9JPU - chains A and F of the 9 polymer chains in the assembly; structure by electron microscopy, 3.25 A resolution.

== Chain A ==
Name: V(D)J recombination-activating protein 1
Source organism: Mus musculus
Notes: EC 3.1.-.-, 2.3.2.27
UniProt: P15919 (RAG1_MOUSE); numbering as in UniProt (aligned over 1-1040)
Sequence (1040 residues; numbered 1 to 1040; the number before each row is that of its first residue):
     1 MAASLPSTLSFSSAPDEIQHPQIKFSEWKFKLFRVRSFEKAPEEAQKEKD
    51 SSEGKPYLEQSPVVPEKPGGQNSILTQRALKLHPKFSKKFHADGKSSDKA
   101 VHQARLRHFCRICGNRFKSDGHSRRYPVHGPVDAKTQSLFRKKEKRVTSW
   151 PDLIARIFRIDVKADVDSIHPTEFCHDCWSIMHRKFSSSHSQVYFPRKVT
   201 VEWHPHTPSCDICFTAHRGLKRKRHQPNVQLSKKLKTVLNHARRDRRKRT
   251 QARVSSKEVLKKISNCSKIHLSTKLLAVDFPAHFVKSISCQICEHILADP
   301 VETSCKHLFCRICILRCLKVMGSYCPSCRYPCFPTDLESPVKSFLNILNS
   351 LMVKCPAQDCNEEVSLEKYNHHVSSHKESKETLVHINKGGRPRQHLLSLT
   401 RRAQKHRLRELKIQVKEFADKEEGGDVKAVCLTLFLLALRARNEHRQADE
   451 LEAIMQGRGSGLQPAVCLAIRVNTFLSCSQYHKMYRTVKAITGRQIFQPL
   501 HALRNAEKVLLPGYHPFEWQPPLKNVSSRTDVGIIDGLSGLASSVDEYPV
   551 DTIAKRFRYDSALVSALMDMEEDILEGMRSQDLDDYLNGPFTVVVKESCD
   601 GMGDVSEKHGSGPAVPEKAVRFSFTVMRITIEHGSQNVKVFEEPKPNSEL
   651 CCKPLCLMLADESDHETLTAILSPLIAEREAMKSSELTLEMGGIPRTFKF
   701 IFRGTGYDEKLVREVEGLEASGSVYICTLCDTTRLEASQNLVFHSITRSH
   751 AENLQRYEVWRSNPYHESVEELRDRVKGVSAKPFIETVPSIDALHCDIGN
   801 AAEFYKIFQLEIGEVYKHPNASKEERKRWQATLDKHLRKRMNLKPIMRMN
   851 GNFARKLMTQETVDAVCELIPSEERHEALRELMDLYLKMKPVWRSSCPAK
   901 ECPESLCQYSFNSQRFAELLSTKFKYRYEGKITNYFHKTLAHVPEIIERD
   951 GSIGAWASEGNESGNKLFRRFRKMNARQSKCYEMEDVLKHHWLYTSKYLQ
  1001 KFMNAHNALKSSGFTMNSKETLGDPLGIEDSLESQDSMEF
Unresolved in the structure: 1-460, 1009-1040
Ion coordination: Ca2+: Asp600 (shared with DG30(F) of chain F); Zn2+: Cys727, Cys730, His937, His942
UniProt features mapped onto this chain:
  - zinc finger: Cys290 to Arg329 (RING-type), Leu351 to Lys380 (RAG1-type)
  - DNA-binding region: Gly389 to Gln456 (NBD)
  - binding site (Zn(2+)): Cys266, His270, Cys290, Cys293, His295, Cys305, His307, Cys310, Cys313, Cys325, Cys328, Cys355, Cys360, His372, His376
  - binding site (a divalent metal cation): Asp600, Asp708, Glu962
  - site: Trp893 (Essential for DNA hairpin formation, participates in base-stacking interactions near the cleavage site)
  - cross-link: Lys233 (Glycyl lysine isopeptide (Lys-Gly) (interchain with G-Cter in ubiquitin))
  - mutagenesis: Lys233 (K233M: Abolishes autoubiquitination), His307 (H307A: Displays lower E3 ligase activity and affects the joining step of V(D)J recombination), Cys325 (C325G: Loss of E3 ligase activity and affects the joining step of V(D)J recombination), Arg391 (R391A: Defects in converting nicked products to hairpins; R391L: Impairs DNA-binding and hairpin formation while maintaining some nicking activity), Arg393 (R393A: Impairs DNA-binding and hairpin formation while maintaining some nicking activity), Arg401 (R401A: Allows robust hairpin activity), Arg402 (R402A: Defects in converting nicked products to hairpins), Lys405 (K405A: Reduced hairpin activity), His406 (H406A: Allows robust hairpin activity), Arg407 (R407A: Impairs DNA-binding and reduces hairpin formation without affecting nicking activity), Asn443 (N443A: Impairs DNA-binding; when associated with A-445), His445 (H445A: Impairs DNA-binding; when associated with A-443), 23 further mutagenesis entries in UniProt

== Chain F ==
Molecule: 15-nt DNA strand
Sequence (15 nucleotides; numbered 16 to 30; the number before each row is that of its first residue):
    16 GGCTGTATCACTGTG
Ion coordination: Ca2+: DG30 (shared with Asp600(A) of chain A)

== How chain A and chain F interact ==
Residue-residue contacts - 13 pairs, chain A then chain F:
  Leu794(A) - DG30(F)  base contact
  Asn850(A) - DG30(F)  base contact
  Gly851(A) - DG30(F)  hydrogen bond to the base
  Asn852(A) - DG28(F)  hydrogen bond to the base
  Asn852(A) - DG30(F)  base contact
  Arg855(A) - DG30(F)  base contact
  Glu959(A) - DG30(F)  hydrogen bond to the base
  Glu962(A) - DT29(F)  sugar contact
  Glu962(A) - DG30(F)  phosphate contact
  Lys966(A) - DG28(F)  hydrogen bond to the base
  Lys966(A) - DT29(F)  sugar contact
  Arg969(A) - DT29(F)  sugar contact
  Arg969(A) - DG30(F)  salt bridge to the phosphate
Also at the interface, not in a pair above, chain A (14 interface residues in all): Met602, Gly603, Lys856, Ser963, Asn965
Also at the interface, not in a pair above, chain F (5 interface residues in all): DC26, DT27

== Overview ==
14 residues of chain A and 5 residues of chain F are in contact; the contacts include 4 hydrogen bonds and 1
salt bridge. Polar pairs include Gly851(A)-DG30(F), Asn852(A)-DG28(F) and Glu959(A)-DG30(F).
Chain A is V(D)J recombination-activating protein 1 (Mus musculus) and chain F is a 15-nt DNA strand; the
structure, CryoEM structure of mouse RAG SEC-PHD, was determined by electron microscopy (same publication as
9JPX, 9JQN, 9JTS and 9JTU).
